PDB entry 7RAF | X-ray diffraction, 1.55 A resolution | chains A and D

[Chain A]
Molecule: Ancestral androgen receptor
Source organism: Escherichia phage EcSzw-2
Chain sequence (250 residues; each row starts with the number of its first residue):
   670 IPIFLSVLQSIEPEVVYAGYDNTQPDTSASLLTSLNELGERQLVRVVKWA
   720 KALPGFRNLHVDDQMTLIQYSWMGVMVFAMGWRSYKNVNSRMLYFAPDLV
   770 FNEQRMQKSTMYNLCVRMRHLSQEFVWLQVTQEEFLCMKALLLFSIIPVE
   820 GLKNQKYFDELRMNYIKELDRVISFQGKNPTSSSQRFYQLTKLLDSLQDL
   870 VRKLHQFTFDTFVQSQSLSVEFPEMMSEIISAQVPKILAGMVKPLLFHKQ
Unresolved in the structure: 846-847, 918-919
Small-molecule neighbours: progesterone (STR): Leu-701, Leu-704, Asn-705, Leu-707, Gly-708, Gln-711, Trp-741, Met-742, Met-745, Val-746, Met-749, Arg-752, Phe-764, Met-780, Met-787, Leu-873, Phe-876, Thr-877, Thr-880, Phe-891, Met-895

[Chain D]
Molecule: Transcriptional mediator/intermediary factor 2
Chain sequence (12 residues; numbered 742 to 753; the number before each row is that of its first residue):
   742 QALLRYLLDKDD

[How chain A and chain D interact]
Pairs across the interface - 23 pairs, chain A then chain D:
  Val-716(A) / Leu-745(D)  hydrophobic
  Val-716(A) / Leu-748(D)  hydrophobic
  Val-716(A) / Leu-749(D)  hydrophobic
  Lys-717(A) / Asp-753(D)  salt bridge
  Lys-720(A) / Leu-748(D)  hydrogen bond (side chain-backbone)
  Lys-720(A) / Leu-749(D)  hydrogen bond (side chain-backbone)
  Lys-720(A) / Lys-751(D)  hydrogen bond (side chain-backbone)
  Lys-720(A) / Asp-753(D)
  Arg-726(A) / Leu-749(D)  hydrogen bond (side chain-backbone)
  Val-730(A) / Arg-746(D)
  Gln-733(A) / Leu-749(D)
  Met-734(A) / Leu-745(D)  hydrophobic
  Met-734(A) / Arg-746(D)
  Met-734(A) / Leu-749(D)  hydrophobic
  Ile-737(A) / Leu-745(D)  hydrophobic
  Ile-737(A) / Leu-749(D)  hydrophobic
  Gln-738(A) / Leu-745(D)
  Glu-893(A) / Leu-744(D)
  Met-894(A) / Leu-744(D)
  Met-894(A) / Leu-748(D)  hydrophobic
  Glu-897(A) / Ala-743(D)
  Glu-897(A) / Leu-744(D)  hydrogen bond (side chain-backbone)
  Glu-897(A) / Leu-745(D)  hydrogen bond (side chain-backbone)
Also at the interface, not in a pair above, chain A (16 interface residues in all): Val-713, Phe-725, Asp-731, Ile-898
Also at the interface, not in a pair above, chain D (9 interface residues in all): Asp-750

[Summary]
The interface between chain A and chain D involves 16 residues on one side and 9 on the other; the contacts
include 6 hydrogen bonds and 1 salt bridge. Polar pairs include Lys-717(A)/Asp-753(D), Lys-720(A)/Leu-748(D)
and Lys-720(A)/Leu-749(D). Bound to chain A: progesterone.
Chain A is Ancestral androgen receptor (Escherichia phage EcSzw-2) and chain D is Transcriptional
mediator/intermediary factor 2; the structure, AncAR1-Rev - progesterone - Tif2, was determined by X-ray
diffraction.
